8BD1 - chains A and B; structure by X-ray diffraction, 1.26 A resolution.

== Chain A ==
Protein: Type IV secretion protein Rhs
Organism: Vibrio parahaemolyticus
UniProtKB: A0A227JDU1 (A0A227JDU1_VIBPH); residues 1249-1381 here correspond to UniProt positions 576-708 (UniProt number = residue number - 673)
Chain sequence (134 residues; numbered 1248 to 1381; the number before each row is that of its first residue):
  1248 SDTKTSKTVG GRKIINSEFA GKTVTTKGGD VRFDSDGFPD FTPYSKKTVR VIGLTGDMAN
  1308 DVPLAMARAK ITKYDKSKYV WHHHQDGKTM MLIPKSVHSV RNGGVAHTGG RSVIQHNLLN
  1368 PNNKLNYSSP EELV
Not modelled in the structure: 1248-1253, 1381
Differences from the reference sequence: expression tag (1248)

== Chain B ==
Protein: SMI1/KNR4 family protein
Organism: Vibrio parahaemolyticus
UniProtKB: A0A0L8UU71 (A0A0L8UU71_VIBPH); residue numbers follow UniProt; this construct covers 1-123
Chain sequence (132 residues; numbered 1 to 132; the number before each row is that of its first residue):
     1 MISLSDIENL IQHIWEEPIF SDVTSKKVVV SLYGTLSKKI PDKFIIIEEV FPKDELEDIW
    61 SNYEEYLDEY LIFPFLGTLG EAVICIGYGN DNKGKIFYFD FDFGACELDG DNLEAFLEKL
   121 LESGSTENLY FQ
Not modelled in the structure: 1, 132
Differences from the reference sequence: expression tag (124-132)

== Chain A / chain B interface ==
Contacting residue pairs - 49 pairs, chain A then chain B:
  Arg1259(A) with Asp102(B); Phe103(B); Gly104(B)
  Ile1262(A) with Phe101(B)
  Asn1263(A) with Tyr66(B), hydrogen bond
  Thr1302(A) with Pro41(B)
  Gly1303(A) with Pro41(B); Asp42(B)
  Asp1304(A) with Pro41(B); Asp42(B); Lys43(B), hydrogen bond (side chain-backbone)
  Met1305(A) with Asp42(B), hydrogen bond (backbone-side chain); Leu79(B); Gly80(B)
  Ala1306(A) with Ile46(B), hydrophobic; Leu79(B), hydrophobic
  Val1309(A) with Leu79(B), hydrophobic
  Tyr1321(A) with Leu79(B)
  Lys1323(A) with Glu48(B); Leu79(B)
  Val1327(A) with Leu79(B); Glu81(B)
  Lys1342(A) with Glu48(B), salt bridge
  His1345(A) with Glu81(B), salt bridge
  Ser1346(A) with Glu81(B), hydrogen bond
  Val1347(A) with Asn62(B), hydrogen bond (backbone-side chain); Tyr63(B), hydrophobic; Phe101(B), hydrophobic
  Arg1348(A) with Glu49(B), salt bridge; Phe51(B); Pro52(B); Glu55(B), salt bridge; Ile59(B); Tyr63(B)
  Ala1353(A) with Tyr66(B); Phe101(B), hydrophobic
  His1354(A) with Phe101(B)
  Thr1355(A) with Phe101(B), hydrogen bond (side chain-backbone); Asp102(B)
  Gly1356(A) with Asp102(B), hydrogen bond (backbone-side chain)
  Arg1358(A) with Asp42(B), salt bridge; Tyr98(B), hydrogen bond; Asp100(B), salt bridge; Asp102(B), salt bridge; Phe103(B)
  Ser1359(A) with Asp102(B); Phe103(B)
  Gln1362(A) with Pro41(B); Phe103(B)
Other interface residues (no listed pair), chain A (25 interface residues in all): Gly1350
Other interface residues (no listed pair), chain B (25 interface residues in all): Ile40, Phe44, Tyr70

== In short ==
Chain A and chain B each contribute 25 residues to their interface, with 8 hydrogen bonds and 7 salt bridges.
Polar contacts include Lys1342(A)-Glu48(B), His1345(A)-Glu81(B) and Arg1348(A)-Glu49(B).
Chain A is Type IV secretion protein Rhs and chain B is SMI1/KNR4 family protein, both from Vibrio
parahaemolyticus; the structure, Crystal structure of the RhsPWHH-RhsPI toxin-immunity pair, was determined by
X-ray diffraction.
